PDB entry 5X7X | X-ray diffraction, 2.18 A resolution | chains D and I of the 10 polymer chains in the assembly

# Chain D
Molecule: Histone H2B type 1-J
From: Homo sapiens
Reference sequence: P06899 (H2B1J_HUMAN); residues 0-125 here correspond to UniProt positions 1-126 (UniProt number = residue number + 1)
Chain sequence (129 residues; each row starts with the number of its first residue; numbers below 1 keep their minus sign (Gly-3 is residue -3)):
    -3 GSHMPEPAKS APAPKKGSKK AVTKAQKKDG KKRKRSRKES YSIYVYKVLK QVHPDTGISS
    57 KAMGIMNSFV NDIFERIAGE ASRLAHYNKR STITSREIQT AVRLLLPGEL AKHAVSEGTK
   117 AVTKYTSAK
Disordered / not traced: -3 to 31, 124-125
Construct notes: expression tag (-3 to -1)
Ion coordination: Mn2+: Val48 (shared with 1 residue of chain E)
UniProt features mapped onto this chain:
  - modified residue: Pro1 (N-acetylproline), Glu2 (ADP-ribosyl glutamic acid), Lys5 (N6-(2-hydroxyisobutyryl)lysine), Ser6 (ADP-ribosylserine), Lys11 (N6-(beta-hydroxybutyryl)lysine), Lys12 (N6-(2-hydroxyisobutyryl)lysine), Ser14 (Phosphoserine), Lys15 (N6-acetyllysine), Lys16 (N6-(beta-hydroxybutyryl)lysine), Lys20 (N6-(2-hydroxyisobutyryl)lysine), Lys23 (N6-(2-hydroxyisobutyryl)lysine), Lys24 (N6-(2-hydroxyisobutyryl)lysine), Lys34 (N6-(2-hydroxyisobutyryl)lysine), Glu35 (PolyADP-ribosyl glutamic acid), Ser36 (Phosphoserine), Lys43 (N6-(2-hydroxyisobutyryl)lysine), Lys46 (N6-(2-hydroxyisobutyryl)lysine), Lys57 (N6,N6-dimethyllysine), Arg79 (Dimethylated arginine), Lys85 (N6,N6,N6-trimethyllysine) and 6 more in UniProt
  - glycosylation: Ser112 (O-linked (GlcNAc) serine)
  - cross-link (Glycyl lysine isopeptide (Lys-Gly)): Lys5 (interchain with G-Cter in SUMO2), Lys20 (interchain with G-Cter in SUMO2), Lys34 (interchain with G-Cter in ubiquitin), Lys120 (interchain with G-Cter in ubiquitin)

# Chain I
Molecule: 146-nt DNA strand
From: Homo sapiens
Sequence (146 nucleotides; numbered 1 to 146; the number before each row is that of its first residue):
     1 ATCAATATCC ACCTGCAGAT TCTACCAAAA GTGTATTTGG AAACTGCTCC ATCAAAAGGC
    61 ATGTTCAGCT GAATTCAGCT GAACATGCCT TTTGATGGAG CAGTTTCCAA ATACACTTTT
   121 GGTAGAATCT GCAGGTGGAT ATTGAT
Ion coordination: Mn2+ site 1: DA27, DT118; Mn2+ site 2 near DG68 (its only coordinating residue here); Mn2+ site 3 near DG121 (its only coordinating residue here); Mn2+ site 4 near DG131 (its only coordinating residue here); Mn2+ site 5 near DG134 (its only coordinating residue here)

# Chain D / chain I interface
Contacting residue pairs (12; chain D residue first):
  Ser32(D) with DA102(I), phosphate contact; DG103(I), hydrogen bond to the phosphate
  Arg33(D) with DA28(I), sugar contact
  Glu35(D) with DA28(I), sugar contact
  Tyr42(D) with DT20(I), hydrogen bond to the phosphate
  Gly53(D) with DT20(I), phosphate contact
  Ile54(D) with DA19(I), phosphate contact; DT20(I), hydrogen bond to the phosphate
  Ser55(D) with DA19(I), phosphate contact
  Ser56(D) with DA19(I), hydrogen bond to the phosphate
  Arg86(D) with DG39(I), salt bridge to the phosphate
  Ser87(D) with DT38(I), hydrogen bond to the phosphate
Other interface residues (no listed pair), chain D (11 interface residues in all): Thr88
Other interface residues (no listed pair), chain I (10 interface residues in all): DT21, DA27, DA29

# Summary
Chain D and chain I form an interface of 11 and 10 residues respectively; the contacts include 5 hydrogen
bonds and 1 salt bridge. Polar contacts include Ser32(D)-DG103(I), Tyr42(D)-DT20(I) and Ile54(D)-DT20(I).
DA27(I) and DT118(I) coordinate Mn2+ site 1.
Here chain D is Histone H2B type 1-J and chain I is a 146-nt DNA strand, both from Homo sapiens. Entry 5X7X
(The crystal structure of the nucleosome containing H3.3 at 2.18 angstrom resolution) was determined by X-ray
diffraction (same publication as 5GXQ).
